1TET - chains H and P of the 3 polymer chains in the assembly; structure by X-ray diffraction, 2.30 A resolution.

# Chain H
Molecule: IGG1 TE33 fab (heavy chain)
From: Mus musculus
Notes: antibody fragment or engineered binder
Sequence (210 residues; numbered 1 to 213 plus 7 insertion-coded residues; 10 numbers in that range are skipped by the numbering (no residue carries them; nothing is unmodelled there); the number before each row is that of its first residue; a row labelled like 82A-82C holds insertion residues (82A, then the next letters in order)):
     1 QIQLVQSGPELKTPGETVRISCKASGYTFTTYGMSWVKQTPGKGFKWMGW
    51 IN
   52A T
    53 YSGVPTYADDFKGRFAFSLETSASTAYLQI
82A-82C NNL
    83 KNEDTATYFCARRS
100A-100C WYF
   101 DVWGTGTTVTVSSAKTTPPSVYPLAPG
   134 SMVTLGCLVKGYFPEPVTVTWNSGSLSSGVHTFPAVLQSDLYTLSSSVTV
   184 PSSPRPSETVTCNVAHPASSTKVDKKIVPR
Sequence notes: conflict Thr13 (Lys24 in 2072131), Gly26 (Asp37 in 2072131), Thr28 (Ser39 in 2072131), 19 further conflict positions vs the reference (2072131) not listed; insertion (100C, 101-102)
Disulfide bonds: Cys22-Cys92, Cys140-Cys195

# Chain P
Molecule: Cholera toxin peptide 3 (CTP3)
Reference sequence: P32890 (ELBP_ECOLI); residues 1-15 here correspond to UniProt positions 71-85 (UniProt number = residue number + 70)
Sequence (15 residues; each row starts with the number of its first residue):
     1 VEVPGSQHIDSQKKA
Unresolved in the structure: 1-2, 15

# How chain H and chain P interact
Pairs across the interface (21):
  Thr30(H) - Gln7(P)  hydrogen bond (backbone-side chain)
  Thr31(H) - Gln7(P)
  Thr31(H) - His8(P)
  Tyr32(H) - Gln7(P)
  Tyr32(H) - His8(P)
  Gly33(H) - Ser6(P)  hydrogen bond (backbone-backbone)
  Gly33(H) - Gln7(P)
  Trp50(H) - Gly5(P)
  Trp50(H) - Ser6(P)
  Asn52(H) - Gln7(P)  hydrogen bond
  Thr52A(H) - Gln7(P)  hydrogen bond
  Tyr53(H) - Gln7(P)
  Arg95(H) - Pro4(P)
  Arg95(H) - Gly5(P)
  Arg95(H) - Ser6(P)
  Arg95(H) - His8(P)
  Ser96(H) - Val3(P)
  Ser96(H) - Ser6(P)  hydrogen bond (backbone-side chain)
  Ser96(H) - His8(P)
  Trp100A(H) - Val3(P)
  Trp100A(H) - Ile9(P)  hydrogen bond (side chain-backbone)
Also at the interface, not in a pair above, chain H (12 interface residues in all): Ile51
Also at the interface, not in a pair above, chain P (8 interface residues in all): Asp10

# In short
12 residues of chain H face 8 of chain P across their interface; the contacts include 6 hydrogen bonds. Among
the polar pairs are Thr30(H)-Gln7(P), Asn52(H)-Gln7(P) and Thr52A(H)-Gln7(P).
Chain H is IGG1 TE33 fab (heavy chain) (Mus musculus) and chain P is Cholera toxin peptide 3 (CTP3); the
structure, Crystal structure of an anticholera toxin peptide complex at 2.3 angstroms, was determined by X-ray
diffraction.
